Entry 5E8G (X-ray diffraction, 2.70 A resolution); this record covers chains A and C.

Chain A (and C):
Molecule: Friend leukemia integration 1 transcription factor
Organism: Homo sapiens
Notes: chain C of this document is another copy of the same molecule, construct and numbering; everything in this record applies to it too
Reference sequence: Q01543 (FLI1_HUMAN); numbering as in UniProt (aligned over 276-399)
Sequence (128 residues; numbered 272 to 399; the number before each row is that of its first residue):
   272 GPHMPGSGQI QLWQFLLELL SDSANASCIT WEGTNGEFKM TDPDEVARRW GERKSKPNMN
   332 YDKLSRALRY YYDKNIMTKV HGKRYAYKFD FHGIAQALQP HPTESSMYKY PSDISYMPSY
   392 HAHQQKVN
Not modelled in the structure: 272-278, 372-399
Sequence notes: expression tag (272-275)
Ion coordination: Co2+: Asp-361, His-363
Curated features (UniProtKB/Swiss-Prot):
  - DNA-binding region: Ile-281 to Asp-361 (ETS)
  - natural variant: Arg-324 (R324W: In BDPLT21), Arg-337 (R337Q: In BDPLT21; R337W: In BDPLT21), Tyr-343 (Y343C: In BDPLT21), Lys-345 (K345E: In BDPLT21)

Chain A / chain C interface:
Contacting residue pairs - 38 pairs, chain A then chain C:
  Leu-288(A) with Ala-366(C); Leu-369(C), hydrophobic
  Glu-289(A) with Gln-370(C)
  Ser-292(A) with Ala-366(C); Gln-367(C), hydrogen bond (backbone-side chain); Gln-370(C)
  Trp-302(A) with Phe-362(C); His-363(C); Ala-366(C), hydrophobic
  Asn-306(A) with Asn-306(C), hydrogen bond (backbone-side chain); Gly-307(C); Lys-359(C); Phe-360(C), hydrogen bond (side chain-backbone); Asp-361(C); Phe-362(C), hydrogen bond (side chain-backbone)
  Gly-307(A) with Asn-306(C); Phe-362(C)
  Lys-359(A) with Asn-306(C)
  Phe-360(A) with Asn-306(C), hydrogen bond (backbone-side chain); Phe-362(C), hydrophobic
  Asp-361(A) with Asn-306(C)
  Phe-362(A) with Trp-302(C); Asn-306(C), hydrogen bond (backbone-side chain); Gly-307(C); Phe-360(C); Phe-362(C), hydrophobic; Ile-365(C), hydrophobic
  His-363(A) with Trp-302(C)
  Ile-365(A) with Phe-362(C), hydrophobic
  Ala-366(A) with Leu-288(C); Ser-292(C); Trp-302(C), hydrophobic
  Gln-367(A) with Ser-292(C), hydrogen bond (side chain-backbone)
  Leu-369(A) with Leu-288(C), hydrophobic; Leu-369(C), hydrophobic
  Gln-370(A) with Leu-288(C); Glu-289(C); Ser-292(C)
Interface residues without a listed pair, chain C (17 interface residues in all): Trp-284

Overview:
16 residues of chain A and 17 residues of chain C are in contact, with 7 hydrogen bonds. Polar contacts
include Ser-292(A)/Gln-367(C), Asn-306(A)/Asn-306(C) and Asn-306(A)/Phe-360(C). Asp-361(A) and His-363(A) form
the Co2+ site. From UniProt: a DNA-binding region on chain A.
Chain A and chain C are both Friend leukemia integration 1 transcription factor (Homo sapiens); the structure,
Crystal structure of the DNA binding domain of human transcription factor FLI1, was determined by X-ray
diffraction (same publication as 5E8I).
